6N1P - chains A and D of the 10 polymer chains in the assembly; structure by electron microscopy, 6.35 A resolution (low resolution: residue-level contacts below are approximate; hydrogen-bond / salt-bridge calls are withheld).

Chain A (and D):
Molecule: DNA gyrase subunit A
Organism: Streptococcus pneumoniae G54
Notes: EC 5.99.1.3; chain D of this document is another copy of the same molecule, construct and numbering; everything in this record applies to it too
UniProtKB: A0A0Y2BJX7 (A0A0Y2BJX7_STREE); residues 1-487 here correspond to UniProt positions 20-506 (UniProt number = residue number + 19)
Chain sequence (511 residues; each row starts with the number of its first residue; numbers below 1 keep their minus sign (Met-23 is residue -23)):
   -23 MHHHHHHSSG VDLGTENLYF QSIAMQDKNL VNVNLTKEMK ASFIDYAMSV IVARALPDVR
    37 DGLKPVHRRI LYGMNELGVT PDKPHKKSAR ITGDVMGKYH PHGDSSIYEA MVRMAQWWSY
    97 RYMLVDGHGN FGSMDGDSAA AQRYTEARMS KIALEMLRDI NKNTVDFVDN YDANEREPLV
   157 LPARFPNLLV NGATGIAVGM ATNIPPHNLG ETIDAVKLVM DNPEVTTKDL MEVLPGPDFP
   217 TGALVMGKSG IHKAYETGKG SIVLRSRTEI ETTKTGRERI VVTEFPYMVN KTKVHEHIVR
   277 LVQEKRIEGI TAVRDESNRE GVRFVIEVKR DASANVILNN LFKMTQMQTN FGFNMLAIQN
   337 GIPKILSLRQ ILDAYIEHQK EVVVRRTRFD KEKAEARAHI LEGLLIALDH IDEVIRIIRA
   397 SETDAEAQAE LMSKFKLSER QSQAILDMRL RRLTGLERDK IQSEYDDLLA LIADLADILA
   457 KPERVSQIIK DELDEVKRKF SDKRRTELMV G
Not modelled in the structure: -23 to 10, 487 (chain D: -23 to 5, 487)
Construct notes: expression tag (-23 to 0)

How chain A and chain D interact:
Contacting residue pairs (49):
  Met15(A) with Tyr22(D)
  Lys16(A) with Phe19(D)
  Ser18(A) with Tyr22(D)
  Phe19(A) with Met15(D); Ser18(D); Phe19(D); Ile20(D); Asp21(D); Tyr22(D); Ala23(D)
  Ile20(A) with Met15(D)
  Tyr22(A) with Tyr22(D)
  Ala23(A) with Ser18(D)
  Arg30(A) with His76(D); Pro77(D)
  Pro77(A) with Pro77(D); His78(D)
  His78(A) with Met72(D); Tyr75(D); His76(D); Pro77(D); His78(D); Gly79(D)
  Gly79(A) with Met72(D); Gly73(D); Tyr75(D); His76(D); Pro77(D); Tyr147(D)
  Asp80(A) with Gly73(D); Tyr147(D)
  Ser81(A) with Gly73(D); Lys74(D); Tyr147(D)
  Ser82(A) with Tyr147(D)
  Ile83(A) with Tyr147(D)
  Tyr84(A) with Tyr147(D)
  Glu85(A) with Asn146(D); Tyr147(D); Asp148(D); Ala149(D); Asn150(D)
  Ala86(A) with Tyr147(D); Asp148(D)
  Arg89(A) with Tyr147(D); Asp148(D); Ala149(D)
  Val174(A) with Asp21(D)
  Thr287(A) with Glu415(D)
Interface residues without a listed pair, chain A (24 interface residues in all): His76, Gly337, Ile338
Interface residues without a listed pair, chain D (26 interface residues in all): Asn8, Val9, Lys16, Ala17, Glu151

In short:
24 residues of chain A face 26 of chain D across their interface.
Chain A and chain D are both DNA gyrase subunit A (Streptococcus pneumoniae G54); the structure, Dihedral
oligomeric complex of GyrA N-terminal fragment with DNA, solved by cryoEM in C2 symmetry, was determined by
electron microscopy (same publication as 6N1Q and 6N1R).
